Entry 8T0M (electron microscopy, 2.40 A resolution); this record covers chains P and Q of the 28 polymer chains in the assembly.

== Chain P ==
Protein: Proteasome subunit alpha type-2
From: Saccharomyces cerevisiae S288C
Notes: EC 3.4.25.1
Reference sequence: P23639 (PSA2_YEAST); numbering as in UniProt (aligned over 1-250)
Amino-acid sequence (250 residues; numbered 1 to 250; the number before each row is that of its first residue):
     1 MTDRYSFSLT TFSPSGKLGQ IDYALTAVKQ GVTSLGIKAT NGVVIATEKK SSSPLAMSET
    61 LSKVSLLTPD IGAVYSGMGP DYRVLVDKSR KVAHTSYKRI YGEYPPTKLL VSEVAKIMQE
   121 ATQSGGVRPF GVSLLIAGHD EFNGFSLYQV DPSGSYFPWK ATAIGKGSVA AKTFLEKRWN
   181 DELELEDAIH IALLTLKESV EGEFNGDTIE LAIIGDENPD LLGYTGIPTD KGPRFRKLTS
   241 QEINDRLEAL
Not modelled in the structure: 1-2
Swiss-Prot annotation at these positions:
  - cross-link: Lys108 (Glycyl lysine isopeptide (Lys-Gly) (interchain with G-Cter in ubiquitin))

== Chain Q ==
Protein: Proteasome subunit alpha type-3
From: Saccharomyces cerevisiae S288C
Notes: EC 3.4.25.1
Reference sequence: P23638 (PSA3_YEAST); residue numbers follow UniProt; this construct covers 1-258
Amino-acid sequence (258 residues; each row starts with the number of its first residue):
     1 MGSRRYDSRT TIFSPEGRLY QVEYALESIS HAGTAIGIMA SDGIVLAAER KVTSTLLEQD
    61 TSTEKLYKLN DKIAVAVAGL TADAEILINT ARIHAQNYLK TYNEDIPVEI LVRRLSDIKQ
   121 GYTQHGGLRP FGVSFIYAGY DDRYGYQLYT SNPSGNYTGW KAISVGANTS AAQTLLQMDY
   181 KDDMKVDDAI ELALKTLSKT TDSSALTYDR LEFATIRKGA NDGEVYQKIF KPQEIKDILV
   241 KTGITKKDED EEADEDMK
Not modelled in the structure: 1, 52-53, 219-223, 246-258
Swiss-Prot annotation at these positions:
  - cross-link (Glycyl lysine isopeptide (Lys-Gly)): Lys100 (interchain with G-Cter in ubiquitin), Lys199 (interchain with G-Cter in ubiquitin), Lys231 (interchain with G-Cter in ubiquitin)

== Interface between chain P and chain Q ==
Contacting residue pairs (71):
  Arg4(P) - Ser3(Q)  hydrogen bond (backbone-side chain)
  Tyr5(P) - Ser3(Q)
  Tyr5(P) - Tyr6(Q)
  Ser6(P) - Gly126(Q)
  Ser6(P) - Leu128(Q)
  Phe7(P) - Ser3(Q)
  Phe7(P) - Tyr6(Q)
  Phe7(P) - Asp7(Q)
  Phe7(P) - Gly127(Q)
  Ser8(P) - Gly127(Q)  hydrogen bond (backbone-backbone)
  Ser8(P) - Leu128(Q)
  Ser8(P) - Arg129(Q)  hydrogen bond (side chain-backbone)
  Thr10(P) - Arg129(Q)
  Thr11(P) - Ser8(Q)
  Thr11(P) - Thr10(Q)
  Thr11(P) - Gln21(Q)
  Phe12(P) - Gln21(Q)  hydrogen bond (backbone-side chain)
  Phe12(P) - Tyr24(Q)  hydrophobic
  Phe12(P) - Ala25(Q)  hydrophobic
  Phe12(P) - Ser28(Q)
  Phe12(P) - Arg129(Q)
  Phe12(P) - Pro130(Q)
  Phe12(P) - Gly132(Q)
  Ser13(P) - Tyr24(Q)
  Pro14(P) - Tyr24(Q)  hydrophobic
  Pro14(P) - Glu27(Q)
  Ser15(P) - Glu27(Q)
  Ser15(P) - His31(Q)
  Gly16(P) - Tyr24(Q)
  Gly16(P) - Glu27(Q)
  Gly16(P) - Ser28(Q)  hydrogen bond (backbone-side chain)
  Lys17(P) - His31(Q)
  Leu18(P) - Leu80(Q)  hydrophobic
  Leu18(P) - Arg129(Q)
  Lys38(P) - Glu58(Q)  salt bridge
  Lys108(P) - Thr61(Q)
  Lys116(P) - Ile86(Q)
  Gln119(P) - Ala82(Q)
  Gln119(P) - Asp83(Q)  hydrogen bond
  Gln119(P) - Ile86(Q)
  Gln119(P) - Arg129(Q)
  Thr122(P) - Arg129(Q)
  Gln123(P) - Asp83(Q)
  Gln123(P) - Tyr122(Q)
  Gln123(P) - Leu128(Q)
  Gln123(P) - Arg129(Q)  hydrogen bond (side chain-backbone)
  Gln123(P) - Pro130(Q)
  Gln123(P) - Phe131(Q)
  Ser124(P) - Leu128(Q)
  Gly125(P) - Leu128(Q)
  Tyr148(P) - Thr61(Q)
  Ser153(P) - Ala82(Q)
  Gly154(P) - Ala82(Q)
  Ser155(P) - Ala82(Q)
  Tyr156(P) - Glu85(Q)
  Phe157(P) - Glu64(Q)
  Pro158(P) - Leu57(Q)
  Pro158(P) - Glu58(Q)  hydrogen bond (backbone-backbone)
  Pro158(P) - Ser62(Q)
  Trp159(P) - Leu56(Q)
  Trp159(P) - Leu57(Q)  hydrophobic
  Trp159(P) - Glu58(Q)
  Lys160(P) - Thr55(Q)  hydrogen bond (side chain-backbone)
  Lys160(P) - Leu56(Q)  hydrogen bond (backbone-backbone)
  Lys160(P) - Leu57(Q)
  Lys160(P) - Glu58(Q)
  Ala161(P) - Leu56(Q)
  Lys172(P) - Leu56(Q)
  Leu175(P) - Leu56(Q)  hydrophobic
  Glu176(P) - Leu56(Q)
  Trp179(P) - Leu56(Q)  hydrophobic
Other interface residues (no listed pair), chain Q (33 interface residues in all): Ser54, Thr63

== Summary ==
Chain P and chain Q form an interface of 36 and 33 residues respectively, with 10 hydrogen bonds and 1 salt
bridge. Among the polar pairs are Lys38(P)-Glu58(Q), Arg4(P)-Ser3(Q) and Ser8(P)-Arg129(Q).
Chain P is Proteasome subunit alpha type-2 and chain Q is Proteasome subunit alpha type-3, both from
Saccharomyces cerevisiae S288C; the structure, Proteasome 20S core particle from Pre1-1 Pre4-1 Double mutant,
was determined by electron microscopy together with 8T08 from the same study.
